Entry 2J3T (X-ray diffraction, 2.40 A resolution); this record covers chains A and B of the 4 polymer chains in the assembly.

Chain A:
Protein: Trafficking protein particle complex subunit 3
From: Mus musculus
UniProt: O55013 (TPPC3_MOUSE); residues 1-180 here = UniProt positions 1-180
Amino-acid sequence (182 residues; each row starts with the number of its first residue; numbers below 1 keep their minus sign (Gly-1 is residue -1)):
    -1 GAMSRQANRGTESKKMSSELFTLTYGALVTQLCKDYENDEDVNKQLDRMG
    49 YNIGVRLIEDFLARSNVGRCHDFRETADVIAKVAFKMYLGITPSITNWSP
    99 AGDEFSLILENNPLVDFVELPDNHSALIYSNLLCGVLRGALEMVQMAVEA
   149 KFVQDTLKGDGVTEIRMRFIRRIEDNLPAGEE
Unresolved in the structure: -1 to 14, 120-121, 176-180
Covalently attached groups: palmitic acid (PLM) linked to Cys68
UniProt features mapped onto this chain:
  - lipidation: Cys68 (S-palmitoyl cysteine)

Chain B:
Protein: Trafficking protein particle complex subunit 6A
From: Homo sapiens
UniProt: O75865 (TPC6A_HUMAN); residue numbers follow UniProt; this construct covers 1-159
Amino-acid sequence (159 residues; numbered 1 to 159; the number before each row is that of its first residue):
     1 MADTVLFEFLHTEMVAELWAHDPDPGPGGQKMSLSVLEGMGFRVGQALGE
    51 RLPRETLAFREELDVLKFLCKDLWVAVFQKQMDSLRTNHQGTYVLQDNSF
   101 PLLLPMASGLQYLEEAPKFLAFTCGLLRGALYTLGIESVVTASVAALPVC
   151 KFQVVIPKS
Unresolved in the structure: 1, 54-58
UniProt features mapped onto this chain:
  - modified residue: Ser33 (Phosphoserine)

Interface between chain A and chain B:
Pairs across the interface - 44 pairs, chain A then chain B:
  Ser16(A) - Ala2(B)  hydrogen bond (side chain-backbone)
  Glu17(A) - Arg51(B)  salt bridge
  Leu18(A) - Phe7(B)  hydrophobic
  Leu18(A) - Val77(B)
  Phe19(A) - Ala2(B)  hydrophobic
  Phe19(A) - Leu6(B)
  Phe19(A) - Leu10(B)  hydrophobic
  Leu21(A) - Val44(B)
  Leu21(A) - Ala47(B)  hydrophobic
  Leu21(A) - Arg51(B)
  Thr22(A) - Phe7(B)
  Thr22(A) - Leu10(B)
  Thr22(A) - Met14(B)
  Thr22(A) - Val44(B)
  Thr22(A) - Phe122(B)
  Tyr23(A) - Leu10(B)
  Ala25(A) - Met40(B)
  Ala25(A) - Val44(B)  hydrophobic
  Leu26(A) - Leu10(B)  hydrophobic
  Leu26(A) - Met40(B)  hydrophobic
  Gln29(A) - Val36(B)
  Gln29(A) - Met40(B)
  Asp33(A) - Leu18(B)
  Asp33(A) - His21(B)  salt bridge
  Gln43(A) - Glu17(B)  hydrogen bond
  Arg46(A) - Glu17(B)  salt bridge
  Met47(A) - Glu13(B)
  Met47(A) - Met14(B)
  Asn50(A) - Glu13(B)  hydrogen bond
  Ile51(A) - Phe9(B)
  Ile51(A) - Leu10(B)  hydrophobic
  Ile51(A) - Glu13(B)
  Leu55(A) - Val5(B)  hydrophobic
  Leu55(A) - Leu6(B)  hydrophobic
  Leu55(A) - Phe9(B)  hydrophobic
  Asp58(A) - Val5(B)
  Arg62(A) - Asp3(B)  salt bridge
  Met85(A) - Asp3(B)
  Tyr86(A) - Ala2(B)
  Tyr86(A) - Asp3(B)  hydrogen bond (backbone-backbone)
  Tyr86(A) - Val5(B)  hydrophobic
  Tyr86(A) - Leu6(B)
  Leu87(A) - Leu6(B)  hydrophobic
  Asp114(A) - Arg51(B)  salt bridge
Interface residues without a listed pair, chain A (27 interface residues in all): Ser15, Lys32, Arg54, Phe115
Interface residues without a listed pair, chain B (21 interface residues in all): Arg43, Leu48

In short:
Chain A and chain B form an interface of 27 and 21 residues respectively, with 4 hydrogen bonds and 5 salt
bridges. Among the polar pairs are Glu17(A)-Arg51(B), Asp33(A)-His21(B) and Arg46(A)-Glu17(B). Palmitic acid
is covalently linked to Cys68(A).
Here chain A is Trafficking protein particle complex subunit 3 (Mus musculus) and chain B is Trafficking
protein particle complex subunit 6A (Homo sapiens). Entry 2J3T (The crystal structure of the
bet3-trs33-bet5-trs23 complex) was determined by X-ray diffraction, deposited together with 2J3R.
